4Z1Z - chains A and C of the 3 polymer chains in the assembly; structure by X-ray diffraction, 3.20 A resolution.

[Chain A]
Name: Meganuclease I-SmaMI
Source organism: Sordaria macrospora (strain ATCC MYA-333 / DSM 997 / K(L3346) / K-hell)
UniProtKB: F7WD42 (F7WD42_SORMK); residues 6-301 here correspond to UniProt positions 119-414 (UniProt number = residue number + 113)
Chain sequence (303 residues; each row starts with the number of its first residue; numbering starts at 0):
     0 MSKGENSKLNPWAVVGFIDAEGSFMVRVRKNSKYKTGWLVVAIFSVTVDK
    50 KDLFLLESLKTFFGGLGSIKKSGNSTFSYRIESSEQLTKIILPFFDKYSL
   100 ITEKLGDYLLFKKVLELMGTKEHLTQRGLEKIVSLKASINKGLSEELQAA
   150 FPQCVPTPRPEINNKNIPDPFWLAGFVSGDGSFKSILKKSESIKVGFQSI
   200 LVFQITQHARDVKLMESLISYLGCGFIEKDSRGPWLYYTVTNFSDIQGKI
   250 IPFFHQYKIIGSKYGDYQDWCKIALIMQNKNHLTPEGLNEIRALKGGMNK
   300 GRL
Not modelled in the structure: 0-5, 163-164, 302
Construct notes: initiating methionine (0); expression tag (1-5, 302); conflict Asn165 (Leu278 in F7WD42), Gln267 (Met380 in F7WD42)
Bound ions: Ca2+: Ala19, Asp179 (shared with DT17(C) of chain C; 1 residue of chain D)

[Chain C]
Molecule: 28-nt DNA strand
Sequence (28 nucleotides; row label = number of the first residue in the row):
     1 GTGGTACACCTGAGAATGGAGGATAGGG
Not modelled in the structure: 28
Bound ions: Ca2+: DT17 (shared with Ala19(A), Asp179(A) of chain A; 1 residue of chain D)

[Interface between chain A and chain C]
Contacting residue pairs (38; chain A residue first):
  Ala19(A) - DT17(C)  phosphate contact
  Glu20(A) - DA16(C)  sugar contact
  Glu20(A) - DT17(C)  phosphate contact
  Gly21(A) - DT17(C)  phosphate contact
  Met24(A) - DG19(C)  phosphate contact
  Arg26(A) - DA20(C)  salt bridge to the phosphate
  Arg26(A) - DG21(C)  hydrogen bond to the base
  Arg28(A) - DG21(C)  hydrogen bond to the base
  Arg28(A) - DG22(C)  base contact
  Thr46(A) - DA16(C)  phosphate contact
  Val47(A) - DA16(C)  phosphate contact
  Asp48(A) - DA16(C)  hydrogen bond to the phosphate
  Arg79(A) - DG19(C)  hydrogen bond to the base
  Lys135(A) - DG19(C)  salt bridge to the phosphate
  Asn139(A) - DG18(C)  phosphate contact
  Asn139(A) - DG19(C)  hydrogen bond to the phosphate
  Gly141(A) - DG19(C)  phosphate contact
  Asp179(A) - DT17(C)  phosphate contact
  Ser191(A) - DG3(C)  sugar contact
  Ser191(A) - DG4(C)  hydrogen bond to the base
  Ile192(A) - DG4(C)  phosphate contact
  Ile192(A) - DT5(C)  base contact
  Lys193(A) - DG4(C)  hydrogen bond to the phosphate
  Gln197(A) - DT5(C)  base contact
  Gln197(A) - DA6(C)  hydrogen bond to the base
  Phe225(A) - DC7(C)  phosphate contact
  Glu227(A) - DA8(C)  phosphate contact
  Arg231(A) - DT11(C)  base contact
  Arg231(A) - DG12(C)  hydrogen bond to the base
  Thr240(A) - DA6(C)  sugar contact
  Thr240(A) - DC7(C)  hydrogen bond to the phosphate
  Asn241(A) - DA6(C)  sugar contact
  Asn241(A) - DC7(C)  hydrogen bond to the phosphate
  Phe242(A) - DA6(C)  hydrogen bond to the phosphate
  Ser243(A) - DA6(C)  phosphate contact
  His281(A) - DT5(C)  salt bridge to the phosphate
  Leu282(A) - DG4(C)  phosphate contact
  Leu282(A) - DT5(C)  phosphate contact
Other interface residues (no listed pair), chain A (37 interface residues in all): Ser22, Phe23, Lys29, Ser71, Ser74, Thr75, Lys103, Ile138, Lys140, Ser230
Other interface residues (no listed pair), chain C (18 interface residues in all): DC9, DC10, DA15

[Overview]
The interface between chain A and chain C involves 37 residues on one side and 18 on the other; the contacts
include 12 hydrogen bonds and 3 salt bridges. Among the polar pairs are Arg26(A)-DG21(C), Arg28(A)-DG21(C) and
Arg79(A)-DG19(C). Ala19(A), Asp179(A) and DT17(C) coordinate Ca2+.
Here chain A is Meganuclease I-SmaMI (Sordaria macrospora (strain ATCC MYA-333 / DSM 997 / K(L3346) / K-hell))
and chain C is a 28-nt DNA strand. Entry 4Z1Z (Crystal Structure of Meganuclease I-SmaMI Bound to Uncleaveable
DNA with a TTCT Central Four) was determined by X-ray diffraction, deposited together with 4Z20, 4YIS, 4YIT
and 4YHX.
